PDB entry 7PWG | electron microscopy, 2.75 A resolution | chains 1 and e of the 44 polymer chains in the assembly

[Chain 1]
Molecule: rRNA 28S
Organism: Giardia lamblia ATCC 50803
Sequence (2707 nucleotides; each row starts with the number of its first residue):
     1 GCGCGGCCCG AGGCGGCGGG GGCGACGGGC GGAACUUAAG CAUAUCAGUA CGCCCCGGAG
    61 GAGAAACCAA CCGGGAUUCC CCGUAGCGGC GAGCGACGCG GGAGGAGCCC GCCCCGAAGG
   121 CGCGCUGUGG GGCGCAGGCG CAGGCCCGCC GCGAGGGGGC CCGAGGGCCC CGCCCGAGAG
   181 GGUGCAAGCC CCGUACGGCG GCCGCCGGGC CUGCGCGGCG AGUAGCGCUG CUUGAGCGUG
   241 CAGCGCGAAG GGAGGCGCGG CCCUUCCAAG GCUAAAUACG CCCCGGGACC GAUAGCGGAC
   301 CAAGUAGCGC GAGCGAACGG UGAAAAGGAC GCCCUGCGGC CGCUCAAAAG ACCUGAACCC
   361 GGCCGGCCGC CGGCCCGCCG GCCCCGUCUC GAXACXCGGA CCGAGGAGCC ACGCGCCGCG
   421 GCGAGCCCGA GGGAGCCCCC GCGGCGGAGC GAGCGCGAGA CGCCCCGGGC CCGCCGCGCC
   481 CCUGCGGGCG UGCGCGGGCC GAGCCGCGGC GCGUGGGCCC GAXAGGCGGU GAUCUAUGCC
   541 CGGCGAGGGC GAGGCCGGGC GAAAGCCUGG UGGAGGCCCG CCGCGGUGCU GACGCGCAGA
   601 UCGCUCGUCG GAGCCGGGCA UGGGGGCGAA AGACUCAUCG AACCGCCUGG UAGCUGGUUG
   661 CCUCCGAAAU GUCUCCCAGG ACAGCCGCCG CCCCGCAGUU GCGGCCCGUA GAGCGCUGGC
   721 CGGCGGGAGC GGGGGGCCUG CCCCUCGCCC GCCCCCCAAA CUCCGAAGGG CCGCGCCGCC
   781 CCGCCGCUGG CCUGGGCGGG GCGGGCGAAU GCGGGCGGCG CGUGGGCCCC UCCUGGUAAG
   841 CAGGACGGGC GAGGCGGGAC GAUCCGGACG CCGGGCCAGG GUGCGCCGCC GGGGCCCGCG
   901 GAACGGCGUC GGCCGGUCCC GACAGCUGGA AGGUGGCCCC AGAAGUCGGC AUCCUCCAGG
   961 GAGUGUGUAA CAACCCACCA GCCGAAUCGG CCGGCCCGGA AAAUGGAGCG CGCCGGAGCC
  1021 CCGGACCCGC GCCCGGCCGC CGCGCGCGGC GGGUAGGAGG CCGCAGAGGC CCCGGGGGCG
  1081 AAGGCGGCGC GCAGGCCCCG CCGGACCGGC CUCUGGUGCA GAUCUCGGCA GCAGUAGCCG
  1141 CUACUCCGCG CCCCGGAGGA CUGAGGGGGA GACGGGUUCC GCGGCGCCUG CAUCUGGCCG
  1201 CGGGUGACUC GGGCCUAAGC GGCGGGUGAA GACCGGGAAG GGGCGUGCCC GCCCGUCGAA
  1261 CGGGGAGCCG GCGGAGACUC CGGCAGGCGC GGCCCCCGCG GAGACGCCCG CCCCCCGGCG
  1321 ACGCGCACGG GGACCGCGGC GGGCGGCGCC CCGGCCCGCG AACGCCCCGC AGCCCCCGGA
  1381 CGCCUUGCGC GGAGAGGGGG GCCCGGGGGC GGACCCCGCG CGUCCCCGGC CGCCCCUGAA
  1441 AAGCCGGGGG GCGCCGGCCG CGCGCCGUAC CGACCGCAGC AGGACUCCGG GGUCAGCAGC
  1501 CUCUAGCGCG GGAGCGAACG CGGCUCAGGG AAGUCGGCAA GCCGGCUCCG UAACCUCGGG
  1561 AAAAGGAGUG GCUCUGACGG CGCGCCGGGU CAGAACUGGA ACGGACGCGG GGAUCCCGAC
  1621 UGUUUACUAG AAACACAGCG UCGCGAGGGC CGCACCCGGC GCUGGCGCGA CGUGAUUUCU
  1681 GCCCAGUGCC ACGACCGUCA CCGUGAAGCG AUCCGCCGAA GCCCUGGUAA ACGGCGGGAG
  1741 UAACUAUGAC UCUCUUAAGG UAGCXAAXUG CCUCGUCGGG CAAUUUCCGA CGUGCAUGAA
  1801 UGGACCAACG AGGAUCCCAC UGUCCCGAGC CGCGCCUCCG CGAGCCUCCA GCCUCGGGAA
  1861 CGGGCGAGGG CCGGCCAGCG GGGCAAGAAG ACCCUUUUGA GCUUGACUCC AGCCCGGGCC
  1921 UGUGGGGCGG GGCGGCCGGC GCAGCGCACA GGGGAGGCCG CGCCCCUGAG ACACCCUGAC
  1981 GGCCGCCGCC GCCCCGCUCA CCCGGUCGCG CGGGGACCCG CCCGGGCGGG GAGUUCGGCU
  2041 GGGGCGGCGC GCCUGCUACA CCGGACCGCA GGCGUCCCAC GGCGGGCUCA GCGAGGACGG
  2101 AGACCUCCCG CGGAGCAGAA GGGCACAAGC CCGCCCGACC CGCGCCCCCC GUGCCGGCGC
  2161 GGGCCGCGAA AGCGGGGCCU ACCGAUCCUU CGCCGCCCCG GCCGCGGGCG CGGAGGUGGC
  2221 AGAAAAGUUA CCACAGGGAU AACUGGCUUG UGGCCGCCGA GCGCCCGCAG CGACGCGGCU
  2281 UUUUGAUCCU UXGAUGUCGG CUCUUCCUAC CGUCCGCGCG CACCGGCGCG GAAGCGUCGG
  2341 AUUGUUCACC CGUUCAAGGG AUCGUGAGCU GGGUUUAGAC CGUCGUGAGA CAGGUUAGUU
  2401 UUACCCUACU GGCCCCGGGG CCAGAGCACG GCGGGCCAGU ACGAGAGGAA CGCCCGCCGC
  2461 GGGCGCCCAG CCCCGCGGUU GCCCGCCGGG GCAGGACCGC GCGCCCGGGC CCGGGGGCCU
  2521 GGCGCUGCCG CCUCUAAAGC GCCACCCCCC CCUCCGGCCC CGCCGGGCCC GCGCCCCAGC
  2581 CCCGUGCCCC CUGCCCGAGG CGGCCCCCGC CCGGGAGGAC CACCCGGCGC GGCGCCCCUG
  2641 UACGGCGCAG GGCCUGCGAU CGCGUUCGCC CGGGGGGCGC GCCGGGCGGG CGCGCGGCCC
  2701 ACUUGCU
Not modelled in the structure: 1-3, 132-146, 202-217, 335-337, 368, 434-436, 694, 727-748, 786, 897-899, 916-987, 1139, 1293-1297, 1308-1309, 1414-1415, 1453-1457, 1479, 1580-1586, 1692, 1743-1745, 1793, 1933-1988, 2099-2103, 2392, 2444, 2565-2566, 2648, 2654-2661, 2684-2685, 2695-2707
Modified positions: OMU (o2'-methyluridine 5'-monophosphate) at position 49, OMG (o2'-methylguanosine-5'-monophosphate) at position 313, OMG (o2'-methylguanosine-5'-monophosphate) at position 386, A2M (2'-O-methyladenosine 5'-(dihydrogen phosphate)) at position 393, A2M (2'-O-methyladenosine 5'-(dihydrogen phosphate)) at position 396, A2M (2'-O-methyladenosine 5'-(dihydrogen phosphate)) at position 523, OMG (o2'-methylguanosine-5'-monophosphate) at position 624, OMG (o2'-methylguanosine-5'-monophosphate) at position 1121, OMG (o2'-methylguanosine-5'-monophosphate) at position 1204, OMG (o2'-methylguanosine-5'-monophosphate) at position 1520, OMC (o2'-methylycytidine-5'-monophosphate) at position 1684, 5MC (5-methylcytidine-5'-monophosphate) at position 1765, A2M (2'-O-methyladenosine 5'-(dihydrogen phosphate)) at position 1768, OMG (o2'-methylguanosine-5'-monophosphate) at position 1775, OMC (o2'-methylycytidine-5'-monophosphate) at position 1824, OMG (o2'-methylguanosine-5'-monophosphate) at position 1882, OMU (o2'-methyluridine 5'-monophosphate) at position 1896, OMU (o2'-methyluridine 5'-monophosphate) at position 1897, OMU (o2'-methyluridine 5'-monophosphate) at position 1908, OMG (o2'-methylguanosine-5'-monophosphate) at position 2042, OMG (o2'-methylguanosine-5'-monophosphate) at position 2074, OMG (o2'-methylguanosine-5'-monophosphate) at position 2237, 5MC (5-methylcytidine-5'-monophosphate) at position 2292, OMC (o2'-methylycytidine-5'-monophosphate) at position 2380
Bound ions: K+ site 1: A33, OMU_49; K+ site 2 near A34 (its only coordinating residue here); K+ site 3: C35, C46; K+ site 4: U37, A42; K+ site 5 near A38 (its only coordinating residue here); K+ site 6: A38, A39, G89, G91 (together with triethylene glycol); Mg2+ site 1: G40, C41; Mg2+ site 2: C41, G1899; K+ site 7: C41, A42; K+ site 8: A42, U43; K+ site 9: U43, A44, U45; K+ site 10: U43, A44, G88, G91; 153 more K+ sites not listed; 86 more Mg2+ sites not listed

[Chain e]
Protein: Ribosomal protein L32
Organism: Giardia lamblia ATCC 50803
UniProtKB: A8BMD9 (A8BMD9_GIAIC); residue numbers follow UniProt; this construct covers 1-136
Sequence (136 residues; row label = number of the first residue in the row):
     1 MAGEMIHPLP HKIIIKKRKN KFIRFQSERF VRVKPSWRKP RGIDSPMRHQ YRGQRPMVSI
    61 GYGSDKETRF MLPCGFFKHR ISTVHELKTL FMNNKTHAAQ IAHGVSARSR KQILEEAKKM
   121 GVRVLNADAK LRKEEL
Not modelled in the structure: 1-5, 132-136
Bound ions: K+ site 1: Ser27, Phe30, Val33; K+ site 2: Ile43, Asp44 (shared with U389(1), A392(1) of chain 1); K+ site 3: Asp44 (shared with U387(1), A392(1) of chain 1)

[Interface between chain 1 and chain e]
Residue-residue contacts (128):
  G369(1) - Glu28(e)  sugar contact
  C370(1) - Arg55(e)  hydrogen bond to the sugar
  C371(1) - Arg18(e)  phosphate contact
  C371(1) - Arg55(e)  salt bridge to the phosphate
  G372(1) - Arg18(e)  salt bridge to the phosphate
  G372(1) - Asn20(e)  phosphate contact
  G381(1) - Arg52(e)  hydrogen bond to the phosphate
  G381(1) - Gly53(e)  hydrogen bond to the base
  C382(1) - Arg52(e)  salt bridge to the phosphate
  C382(1) - Gly53(e)  sugar contact
  C382(1) - Gln54(e)  hydrogen bond to the sugar
  C384(1) - Gln26(e)  phosphate contact
  C384(1) - Arg29(e)  salt bridge to the phosphate
  C385(1) - Phe25(e)  phosphate contact
  C385(1) - Gln26(e)  hydrogen bond to the phosphate
  C385(1) - Pro46(e)  phosphate contact
  OMG_386(1) - Gly42(e)  phosphate contact
  OMG_386(1) - Ser45(e)  phosphate contact
  U387(1) - Arg41(e)  phosphate contact
  U387(1) - Gly42(e)  phosphate contact
  U387(1) - Ile43(e)  hydrogen bond to the phosphate
  U387(1) - Asp44(e)  base contact
  C388(1) - Ile43(e)  base contact
  U389(1) - Ile43(e)  base contact
  A392(1) - Asp44(e)  phosphate contact
  A2M_393(1) - Asp44(e)  phosphate contact
  C401(1) - Arg32(e)  salt bridge to the phosphate
  C402(1) - Val31(e)  hydrogen bond to the phosphate
  C402(1) - Arg32(e)  salt bridge to the phosphate
  G403(1) - Arg32(e)  phosphate contact
  G660(1) - Arg38(e)  salt bridge to the phosphate
  C661(1) - Trp37(e)  phosphate contact
  C661(1) - Arg38(e)  phosphate contact
  C661(1) - Lys39(e)  hydrogen bond to the phosphate
  C661(1) - Arg41(e)  salt bridge to the phosphate
  C662(1) - Trp37(e)  hydrogen bond to the phosphate
  C662(1) - Lys39(e)  phosphate contact
  C662(1) - Val58(e)  sugar contact
  C662(1) - Ile60(e)  phosphate contact
  U663(1) - Ser59(e)  phosphate contact
  U663(1) - Ile60(e)  hydrogen bond to the phosphate
  G853(1) - Arg48(e)  salt bridge to the phosphate
  G854(1) - His49(e)  sugar contact
  G854(1) - Gln50(e)  hydrogen bond to the sugar
  C855(1) - Tyr51(e)  phosphate contact
  C855(1) - Arg52(e)  hydrogen bond to the phosphate
  G856(1) - Arg52(e)  salt bridge to the phosphate
  G870(1) - Lys17(e)  base contact
  G870(1) - Ser59(e)  hydrogen bond to the sugar
  G870(1) - Gly61(e)  hydrogen bond to the base
  C871(1) - Lys17(e)  sugar contact
  C871(1) - Gly61(e)  sugar contact
  C871(1) - Tyr62(e)  sugar contact
  C1037(1) - Lys17(e)  hydrogen bond to the sugar
  C1037(1) - Asp65(e)  sugar contact
  C1038(1) - Lys17(e)  sugar contact
  C1038(1) - Ile60(e)  hydrogen bond to the sugar
  C1038(1) - Gly61(e)  base contact
  C1038(1) - Gly63(e)  sugar contact
  C1038(1) - Ser64(e)  sugar contact
  C1038(1) - Asp65(e)  phosphate contact
  C1038(1) - Lys66(e)  salt bridge to the phosphate
  G1039(1) - Ile60(e)  sugar contact
  G1039(1) - Lys66(e)  salt bridge to the phosphate
  G1039(1) - Arg69(e)  salt bridge to the phosphate
  C1072(1) - His85(e)  sugar contact
  G1075(1) - Thr83(e)  sugar contact
  G1076(1) - Thr83(e)  sugar contact
  G1076(1) - Gly104(e)  hydrogen bond to the sugar
  G1076(1) - Val105(e)  sugar contact
  G1077(1) - Gly104(e)  phosphate contact
  G1077(1) - Val105(e)  phosphate contact
  G1077(1) - Ser106(e)  hydrogen bond to the phosphate
  G1077(1) - Ser109(e)  hydrogen bond to the phosphate
  G1078(1) - Ser106(e)  phosphate contact
  G1078(1) - Arg108(e)  salt bridge to the phosphate
  C1079(1) - Ser106(e)  sugar contact
  C1079(1) - Ala107(e)  phosphate contact
  C1079(1) - Arg108(e)  base contact
  G1080(1) - Ser106(e)  phosphate contact
  G1080(1) - Ala107(e)  hydrogen bond to the phosphate
  G1080(1) - Lys130(e)  salt bridge to the phosphate
  A1082(1) - His103(e)  salt bridge to the phosphate
  G1089(1) - Leu72(e)  sugar contact
  G1089(1) - Pro73(e)  phosphate contact
  C1090(1) - Lys16(e)  salt bridge to the phosphate
  C1090(1) - Phe70(e)  sugar contact
  C1090(1) - Pro73(e)  phosphate contact
  G1091(1) - Lys16(e)  salt bridge to the phosphate
  G1091(1) - Lys21(e)  base contact
  G1091(1) - Arg69(e)  phosphate contact
  G1091(1) - Phe70(e)  hydrogen bond to the phosphate
  C1092(1) - Phe22(e)  sugar contact
  C1092(1) - Val58(e)  sugar contact
  C1092(1) - Ser59(e)  base contact
  C1092(1) - Ile60(e)  base contact
  C1092(1) - Tyr62(e)  sugar contact
  C1092(1) - Gly63(e)  phosphate contact
  C1092(1) - Ser64(e)  hydrogen bond to the phosphate
  C1092(1) - Arg69(e)  salt bridge to the phosphate
  A1093(1) - Phe22(e)  phosphate contact
  A1093(1) - Trp37(e)  phosphate contact
  A1093(1) - Val58(e)  sugar contact
  G1094(1) - Ser36(e)  sugar contact
  G1094(1) - Trp37(e)  hydrogen bond to the phosphate
  G1094(1) - Arg38(e)  phosphate contact
  G1095(1) - Lys21(e)  base contact
  G1095(1) - Ser36(e)  hydrogen bond to the phosphate
  G1095(1) - Arg38(e)  salt bridge to the phosphate
  C1097(1) - Lys78(e)  hydrogen bond to the sugar
  C1097(1) - Arg80(e)  hydrogen bond to the phosphate
  C1097(1) - Gln100(e)  hydrogen bond to the sugar
  C1098(1) - Arg80(e)  salt bridge to the phosphate
  C1098(1) - Gln100(e)  hydrogen bond to the sugar
  C1098(1) - Ile101(e)  sugar contact
  C1098(1) - Ala102(e)  phosphate contact
  C1098(1) - His103(e)  salt bridge to the phosphate
  C1098(1) - Asn126(e)  hydrogen bond to the phosphate
  C1099(1) - His103(e)  phosphate contact
  C1099(1) - Arg110(e)  salt bridge to the phosphate
  C1099(1) - Asn126(e)  phosphate contact
  C1099(1) - Ala129(e)  sugar contact
  G1100(1) - Ala129(e)  phosphate contact
  A1120(1) - Arg24(e)  salt bridge to the phosphate
  A1120(1) - Gln26(e)  hydrogen bond to the base
  A1120(1) - Phe30(e)  base contact
  A1120(1) - Arg32(e)  hydrogen bond to the base
  A1120(1) - Val33(e)  base contact
Other interface residues (no listed pair), chain 1 (61 interface residues in all): G167, C168, A357, C358, A852, G1051, G1053, U1054, C1071, C1073, C1848
Other interface residues (no listed pair), chain e (70 interface residues in all): Ile23, Thr68, Met71, Ser82, Glu86, Lys111

[Summary]
61 residues of chain 1 face 70 of chain e across their interface; the contacts include 31 hydrogen bonds and
24 salt bridges. Polar pairs include G381(1)-Gly53(e), G870(1)-Gly61(e) and A1120(1)-Gln26(e). A33(1) and
OMU_49(1) coordinate K+ site 1. C35(1) and C46(1) coordinate K+ site 3.
Chain 1 is rRNA 28S and chain e is Ribosomal protein L32, both from Giardia lamblia ATCC 50803; the structure,
Cryo-EM structure of large subunit of Giardia lamblia ribosome at 2.7 A resolution, was determined by electron
microscopy.
